Entry 3MFK (X-ray diffraction, 3.00 A resolution); this record covers chains B and D of the 4 polymer chains in the assembly.

Chain B:
Molecule: Protein C-ets-1
From: Homo sapiens
Reference sequence: P14921 (ETS1_HUMAN); residues 280-441 here = UniProt positions 280-441
Amino-acid sequence (162 residues; each row starts with the number of its first residue):
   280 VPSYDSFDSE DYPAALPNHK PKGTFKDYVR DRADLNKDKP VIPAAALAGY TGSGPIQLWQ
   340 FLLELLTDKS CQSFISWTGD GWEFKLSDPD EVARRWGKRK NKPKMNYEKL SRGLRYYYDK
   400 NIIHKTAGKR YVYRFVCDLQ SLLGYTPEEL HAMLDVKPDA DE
Unresolved in the structure: 280-301, 438-441
UniProt features mapped onto this chain:
  - DNA-binding region: Ile335 to Val415 (ETS)
  - region: Phe304 to Ala312 (Helix HI-1), Ala323 to Thr330 (Helix HI-2), Leu418 to Leu422 (Helix H4), Pro426 to Met432 (Helix H5)
  - modified residue: Ser282 (Phosphoserine), Ser285 (Phosphoserine), Lys305 (N6-acetyllysine)
Reported in the primary citation:
  - mutagenesis - Y283A (5 to 8-fold), Y283A/N380A (5 to 8-fold), N380A (5 to 8-fold): decreased binding to stromelysin-1 promoter
  - mutagenesis - Y283A/N380A, Y283A, G333A, N380A: decreased signaling
  - self-association interface (contacts with another copy of this molecule); pairs are residue here / residue on that copy: Asn380-Gly333 (hydrogen bond), Lys379

Chain D:
Molecule: stromelysin-1 promoter DNA
Sequence (16 nucleotides; row label = number of the first residue in the row):
   101 CAGGAAGCAC TTCCTG

Interface between chain B and chain D:
Residue-residue contacts (11; chain B residue first):
  Arg391(B) - DG103(D)  base contact
  Arg391(B) - DG104(D)  hydrogen bond to the base
  Arg391(B) - DA105(D)  base contact
  Arg394(B) - DA102(D)  salt bridge to the phosphate
  Arg394(B) - DG103(D)  hydrogen bond to the base
  Tyr395(B) - DA105(D)  hydrogen bond to the base
  Tyr395(B) - DA106(D)  base contact
  Tyr397(B) - DA102(D)  hydrogen bond to the phosphate
  Lys404(B) - DA102(D)  phosphate contact
  Tyr410(B) - DC101(D)  sugar contact
  Tyr412(B) - DA102(D)  phosphate contact
Also at the interface, not in a pair above, chain B (9 interface residues in all): Glu387, Ser390

Overview:
Chain B and chain D form an interface of 9 and 6 residues respectively; the contacts include 4 hydrogen bonds
and 1 salt bridge. Polar pairs include Arg391(B)-DG104(D), Arg394(B)-DG103(D) and Tyr395(B)-DA105(D). From the
paper: Y283A/N380A, Y283A and G333A of chain B, among others, reduce signaling; a self-association interface
involving Lys379(B) and Asn380(B).
Chain B is Protein C-ets-1 (Homo sapiens) and chain D is stromelysin-1 promoter DNA; the structure, Ets1
complex with stromelysin-1 promoter DNA, was determined by X-ray diffraction.
